PDB entry 4N0F | X-ray diffraction, 3.02 A resolution | chains A and D of the 3 polymer chains in the assembly

[Chain A]
Molecule: IgG receptor FcRn large subunit p51
Organism: Homo sapiens
UniProt: P55899 (FCGRN_HUMAN); residues 4-274 here correspond to UniProt positions 27-297 (UniProt number = residue number + 23)
Amino-acid sequence (271 residues; numbered 4 to 274; the number before each row is that of its first residue):
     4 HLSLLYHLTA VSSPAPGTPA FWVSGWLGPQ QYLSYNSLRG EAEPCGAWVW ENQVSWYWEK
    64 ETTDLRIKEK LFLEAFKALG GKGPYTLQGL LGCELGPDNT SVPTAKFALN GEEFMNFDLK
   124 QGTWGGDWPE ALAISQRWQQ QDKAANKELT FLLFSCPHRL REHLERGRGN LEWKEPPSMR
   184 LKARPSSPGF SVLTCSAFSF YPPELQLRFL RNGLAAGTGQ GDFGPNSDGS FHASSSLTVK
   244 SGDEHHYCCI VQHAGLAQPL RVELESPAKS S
Not modelled in the structure: 268-274
Disulfides: C96-C159, C198-C252
UniProt features mapped onto this chain:
  - region: E268 to S274 (Connecting peptide)
  - glycosylation: N102 (N-linked (GlcNAc...) asparagine)

[Chain D]
Molecule: Serum albumin
Organism: Homo sapiens
UniProt: P02768 (ALBU_HUMAN); residues 1-585 here correspond to UniProt positions 25-609 (UniProt number = residue number + 24)
Amino-acid sequence (585 residues; row label = number of the first residue in the row):
     1 DAHKSEVAHR FKDLGEENFK ALVLIAFAQY LQQCPFEDHV KLVNEVTEFA KTCVADESAE
    61 NCDKSLHTLF GDKLCTVATL RETYGEMADC CAKQEPERNE CFLQHKDDNP NLPRLVRPEV
   121 DVMCTAFHDN EETFLKKYLY EIARRHPYFY APELLFFAKR YKAAFTECCQ AADKAACLLP
   181 KLDELRDEGK ASSAKQRLKC ASLQKFGERA FKAWAVARLS QRFPKAEFAE VSKLVTDLTK
   241 VHTECCHGDL LECADDRADL AKYICENQDS ISSKLKECCE KPLLEKSHCI AEVENDEMPA
   301 DLPSLAADFV ESKDVCKNYA EAKDVFLGMF LYEYARRHPD YSVVLLLRLA KTYETTLEKC
   361 CAAADPHECY AKVFDEFKPL VEEPQNLIKQ NCELFEQLGE YKFQNALLVR YTKKVPQVST
   421 PTLVEVSRNL GKVGSKCCKH PEAKRMPCAE DYLSVVLNQL CVLHEKTPVS DRVTKCCTES
   481 LVNRRPCFSA LEVDETYVPK EFNAETFTFH ADICTLSEKE RQIKKQTALV ELVKHKPKAT
   541 KEQLKAVMDD FAAFVEKCCK ADDKETCFAE EGKKLVAASQ AALGL
Not modelled in the structure: 1-2
Disulfides: C53-C62, C75-C91, C90-C101, C124-C169, C168-C177, C200-C246, C245-C253, C265-C279, C278-C289, C316-C361, C360-C369, C392-C438, C437-C448, C461-C477, C476-C487, C514-C559, C558-C567
UniProt features mapped onto this chain:
  - binding site (Cu cation): H3
  - binding site (Ca(2+)): E6, D13, E244, D249, E252, D255, D259
  - binding site (Zn(2+)): H67, H247, D249
  - binding site ((4Z,15Z)-bilirubin IXalpha): K240
  - site: K4 (Not glycated), K20 (Not glycated), K41 (Not glycated), K64 (Not glycated), K73 (Not glycated), K93 (Not glycated), K106 (Not glycated), K136 (Not glycated), K159 (Not glycated), K174 (Not glycated), K181 (Not glycated), K190 (Not glycated), K195 (Not glycated), K199 (Aspirin-acetylated lysine), K205 (Not glycated), K212 (Not glycated), K240 (Not glycated), K262 (Not glycated), K274 (Not glycated), K286 (Not glycated) and 18 more in UniProt
  - modified residue: S5 (Phosphoserine), S58 (Phosphoserine), S65 (Phosphoserine), T83 (Phosphothreonine), K205 (N6-succinyllysine), S273 (Phosphoserine), S419 (Phosphoserine), T420 (Phosphothreonine), T422 (Phosphothreonine), K436 (N6-succinyllysine), S489 (Phosphoserine), K519 (N6-succinyllysine), K534 (N6-methyllysine), K564 (N6-succinyllysine)
  - glycosylation: K12 (N-linked (Glc) (glycation) lysine), K51 (N-linked (Glc) (glycation) lysine), K137 (N-linked (Glc) (glycation) lysine), K162 (N-linked (Glc) (glycation) lysine), K199 (N-linked (Glc) (glycation) lysine), K225 (N-linked (Glc) (glycation) lysine), K233 (N-linked (Glc) (glycation) lysine), K276 (N-linked (Glc) (glycation) lysine), K281 (N-linked (Glc) (glycation) lysine), K313 (N-linked (Glc) (glycation) lysine), K317 (N-linked (Glc) (glycation) lysine), N318 (N-linked (GlcNAc...) asparagine), K323 (N-linked (Glc) (glycation) lysine), K351 (N-linked (Glc) (glycation) lysine), K378 (N-linked (Glc) (glycation) lysine), K413 (N-linked (Glc) (glycation) lysine), K439 (N-linked (Glc) (glycation) lysine), K444 (N-linked (Glc) (glycation) lysine), D494 (N-linked (GlcNAc...) asparagine), K525 (N-linked (Glc) (glycation) lysine) and 4 more in UniProt
Reported in the primary citation:
  - conformationally variable residues (domain motion, loop rearrangement): A172, A504 to F509, D562

[Interface between chain A and chain D]
Residue-residue contacts (57; chain A residue first):
  R42(A) with Y497(D), hydrogen bond; V498(D), hydrogen bond (side chain-backbone)
  E44(A) with Q417(D), hydrogen bond; V469(D)
  E46(A) with K500(D), salt bridge
  V52(A) with E531(D)
  W53(A) with T506(D), hydrogen bond (side chain-backbone); F507(D), hydrophobic; T508(D); F509(D), hydrophobic; K524(D), hydrogen bond (backbone-side chain); T527(D); A528(D), hydrophobic
  Q56(A) with P421(D)
  V57(A) with N111(D); P421(D)
  S58(A) with N111(D), hydrogen bond (backbone-side chain); T422(D); E425(D), hydrogen bond
  W59(A) with T422(D), hydrogen bond (backbone-side chain); L460(D), hydrophobic; L463(D); H464(D); T467(D)
  W61(A) with S419(D)
  E62(A) with V418(D); S419(D), hydrogen bond; T422(D), hydrogen bond; T467(D); V469(D)
  K63(A) with D108(D), hydrogen bond (side chain-backbone); N109(D); N111(D); T467(D)
  T65(A) with V469(D)
  T66(A) with T467(D)
  R69(A) with P468(D), hydrogen bond (side chain-backbone)
  N149(A) with R81(D); D89(D)
  K150(A) with E86(D), salt bridge
  L152(A) with R81(D)
  T153(A) with R81(D), hydrogen bond; G85(D); E86(D)
  L156(A) with E82(D)
  F157(A) with R81(D); E82(D); T83(D); Y84(D); G85(D)
  H161(A) with E82(D)
  G172(A) with H510(D); D512(D)
  N173(A) with H510(D)
  W176(A) with H510(D)
  S230(A) with E505(D), hydrogen bond
  D231(A) with E505(D)
Interface residues without a listed pair, chain A (29 interface residues in all): A50, N55
Interface residues without a listed pair, chain D (41 interface residues in all): Q33, P110, K466, S470, P499
From the paper, about this interface:
  - pairs named by the authors: W53(A)-T506(D) (hydrogen bond), S58(A)-N111(D) (hydrogen bond), T153(A)-R81(D) (hydrogen bond), H161(A)-E82(D), N173(A)-H510(D) (hydrogen bond), S230(A)-E505(D), D231(A)-E505(D)
  - interface residues, chain A: R42(A), E44(A), V57(A), S58(A), W59(A), W61(A), E62(A), K63(A), R69(A), N149(A)
  - interface residues, chain D: D89(D), D108(D), Q417(D), S419(D), P421(D), T422(D), E425(D), L460(D), L463(D), P468(D), V469(D), Y497(D), V498(D), E505(D)

[In short]
Chain A and chain D form an interface of 29 and 41 residues respectively, with 14 hydrogen bonds and 2 salt
bridges. Polar contacts include E46(A)-K500(D), K150(A)-E86(D) and R42(A)-Y497(D). The authors report hydrogen
bonds between W53(A) and T506(D), S58(A) and N111(D) and T153(A) and R81(D) among others; contacts between
H161(A) and E82(D), S230(A) and E505(D) and D231(A) and E505(D). From the paper: interface residues R42(A),
E44(A) and D89(D) among others; conformational variability at A172(D), A504(D) and D562(D).
Here chain A is IgG receptor FcRn large subunit p51 and chain D is Serum albumin, both from Homo sapiens.
Entry 4N0F (Human FcRn complexed with human serum albumin) was determined by X-ray diffraction (same
publication as 4N0U).
